Entry 4IRO (X-ray diffraction, 2.20 A resolution); this record covers chains A and C of the 4 polymer chains in the assembly.

Chain A (and C):
Name: Hemoglobin subunit alpha
Source organism: Trematomus bernacchii
Notes: chain C of this document is another copy of the same molecule, construct and numbering; everything in this record applies to it too
UniProtKB: P80043 (HBA_TREBE); residue numbers follow UniProt; this construct covers 1-142
Chain sequence (143 residues; numbered 0 to 142; the number before each row is that of its first residue; numbering starts at 0):
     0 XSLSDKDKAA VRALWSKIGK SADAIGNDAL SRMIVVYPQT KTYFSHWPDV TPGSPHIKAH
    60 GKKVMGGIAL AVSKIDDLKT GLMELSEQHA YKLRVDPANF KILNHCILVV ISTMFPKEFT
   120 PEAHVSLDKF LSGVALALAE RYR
Differences from the reference sequence: acetylation (0)
Modified positions: ACE (acetyl group) at position 0
Bound ions: heme Fe: His88 (together with carbon monoxide)
Residues lining bound ligands:
  - carbon monoxide (CMO): Leu29, Phe43, His59, Val63, His88
  - heme (HEM): Met32, Thr39, Tyr42, Phe43, His45, Trp46, His59, Lys62, Val63, Gly66, Ile67, Leu84, Gln87, His88, Leu92, Val94, Asn98, Phe99, Leu102, Asn103, Ile106, Leu137

How chain A and chain C interact:
Residue-residue contacts - 14 pairs, chain A then chain C:
  ACE_0(A) - Glu139(C)
  Ser1(A) - Lys78(C)
  Ser1(A) - Glu139(C)  hydrogen bond
  Lys78(A) - Ser1(C)  hydrogen bond
  Val124(A) - Arg142(C)
  Asp127(A) - Arg142(C)  salt bridge
  Lys128(A) - Arg142(C)  hydrogen bond (side chain-backbone)
  Leu135(A) - ACE_0(C)
  Leu135(A) - Leu135(C)  hydrophobic
  Glu139(A) - ACE_0(C)
  Glu139(A) - Ser1(C)  hydrogen bond
  Arg142(A) - Val124(C)
  Arg142(A) - Asp127(C)  salt bridge
  Arg142(A) - Lys128(C)  hydrogen bond (backbone-side chain)
Other interface residues (no listed pair), chain A (12 interface residues in all): Asp6, Ser131, Ala138
Other interface residues (no listed pair), chain C (10 interface residues in all): Ala138

Summary:
The interface between chain A and chain C involves 12 residues on one side and 10 on the other, with 5
hydrogen bonds and 2 salt bridges. Polar pairs include Asp127(A)-Arg142(C), Ser1(A)-Glu139(C) and
Lys78(A)-Ser1(C). Ligands of chain A: carbon monoxide and heme.
Both chains are Hemoglobin subunit alpha (Trematomus bernacchii). Entry 4IRO (Crystal structure of T-state
carbonmonoxy hemoglobin from Trematomus bernacchii at pH 8.4) was determined by X-ray diffraction.
